6HU7 - chains B and A of the 7 polymer chains in the assembly; structure by electron microscopy, 2.80 A resolution.

# Chain B (and A)
Molecule: Capsid protein
Source organism: Hepatitis B virus
Notes: chain A of this document is another copy of the same molecule, construct and numbering; everything in this record applies to it too
Reference sequence: D0EYZ6 (D0EYZ6_HBV); residues 1-183 here correspond to UniProt positions 30-212 (UniProt number = residue number + 29)
Sequence (183 residues; row label = number of the first residue in the row):
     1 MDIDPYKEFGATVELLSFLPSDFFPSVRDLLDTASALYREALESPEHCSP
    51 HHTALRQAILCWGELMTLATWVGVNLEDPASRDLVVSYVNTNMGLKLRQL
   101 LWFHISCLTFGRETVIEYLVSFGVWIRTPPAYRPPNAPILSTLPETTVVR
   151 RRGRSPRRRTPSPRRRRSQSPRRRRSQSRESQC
Disordered / not traced: 153-183 (chain A: 148-183)
Construct notes: engineered mutation Leu97 (Phe126 in D0EYZ6)

# Chain B / chain A interface
Pairs across the interface (65; chain B residue first):
  Met1(B) with Ser35(A); Arg39(A); Leu42(A), hydrophobic; Glu43(A); Ile59(A), hydrophobic
  Asp2(B) with Glu43(A), hydrogen bond (backbone-side chain)
  Ile3(B) with Arg56(A); Ile59(A), hydrophobic; Leu60(A)
  Pro5(B) with Leu60(A), hydrophobic
  Lys7(B) with Glu43(A), hydrogen bond (side chain-backbone); Ser44(A); Pro45(A)
  Glu8(B) with Glu46(A); His47(A), hydrogen bond (backbone-side chain); Thr53(A), hydrogen bond; Arg56(A), salt bridge
  Phe9(B) with His47(A)
  Ser35(B) with Met1(A)
  Arg39(B) with Met1(A)
  Leu42(B) with Met1(A), hydrophobic
  Glu43(B) with Met1(A); Asp2(A), hydrogen bond (side chain-backbone); Lys7(A), hydrogen bond (backbone-side chain)
  Pro45(B) with Lys7(A)
  Glu46(B) with Glu8(A)
  His47(B) with Glu8(A), salt bridge; Phe9(A); Pro50(A)
  Pro50(B) with His47(A)
  Thr53(B) with Glu8(A), hydrogen bond; Thr53(A)
  Ala54(B) with Gln57(A)
  Arg56(B) with Ile3(A); Glu8(A), salt bridge
  Gln57(B) with Ala54(A); Gln57(A); Leu100(A)
  Ile59(B) with Ile3(A), hydrophobic
  Leu60(B) with Asp2(A); Ile3(A); Pro5(A), hydrophobic
  Cys61(B) with Cys61(A), hydrogen bond
  Glu64(B) with Met93(A); Lys96(A)
  Leu65(B) with Leu65(A), hydrophobic; Met93(A), hydrophobic
  Thr67(B) with Tyr88(A)
  Leu68(B) with Leu68(A), hydrophobic; Tyr88(A), hydrophobic; Met93(A), hydrophobic
  Trp71(B) with Leu84(A); Tyr88(A)
  Asn75(B) with Leu84(A)
  Leu76(B) with Val85(A), hydrophobic
  Asp78(B) with Asp78(A)
  Ser81(B) with Ser81(A)
  Leu84(B) with Trp71(A); Asn75(A)
  Tyr88(B) with Thr67(A); Leu68(A), hydrophobic; Trp71(A)
  Met93(B) with Glu64(A)
  Lys96(B) with Glu64(A)
  Leu100(B) with Gln57(A)
Interface residues without a listed pair, chain B (41 interface residues in all): Leu31, Ala34, Ser44, Val72, Val85
Interface residues without a listed pair, chain A (41 interface residues in all): Leu31, Ala34, Leu76, Asn92

# Overview
The chain B/chain A interface involves 41 residues from each chain; the contacts include 8 hydrogen bonds and
3 salt bridges. Among the polar pairs are Glu8(B)-Arg56(A), His47(B)-Glu8(A) and Asp2(B)-Glu43(A).
Chain B and chain A are both Capsid protein (Hepatitis B virus); the structure, phosphorylated F97L Hepatitis
B core protein capsid, was determined by electron microscopy (same publication as 6HTX and 6HU4).
